PDB entry 3L4G | X-ray diffraction, 3.30 A resolution | chains A and C of the 4 polymer chains in the assembly

# Chain A (and C)
Molecule: Phenylalanyl-tRNA synthetase alpha chain
Organism: Homo sapiens
Notes: EC 6.1.1.20; chain C of this document is another copy of the same molecule, construct and numbering; everything in this record applies to it too
UniProtKB: Q9Y285 (SYFA_HUMAN); residues 1-508 here = UniProt positions 1-508
Chain sequence (508 residues; numbered 1 to 508; the number before each row is that of its first residue):
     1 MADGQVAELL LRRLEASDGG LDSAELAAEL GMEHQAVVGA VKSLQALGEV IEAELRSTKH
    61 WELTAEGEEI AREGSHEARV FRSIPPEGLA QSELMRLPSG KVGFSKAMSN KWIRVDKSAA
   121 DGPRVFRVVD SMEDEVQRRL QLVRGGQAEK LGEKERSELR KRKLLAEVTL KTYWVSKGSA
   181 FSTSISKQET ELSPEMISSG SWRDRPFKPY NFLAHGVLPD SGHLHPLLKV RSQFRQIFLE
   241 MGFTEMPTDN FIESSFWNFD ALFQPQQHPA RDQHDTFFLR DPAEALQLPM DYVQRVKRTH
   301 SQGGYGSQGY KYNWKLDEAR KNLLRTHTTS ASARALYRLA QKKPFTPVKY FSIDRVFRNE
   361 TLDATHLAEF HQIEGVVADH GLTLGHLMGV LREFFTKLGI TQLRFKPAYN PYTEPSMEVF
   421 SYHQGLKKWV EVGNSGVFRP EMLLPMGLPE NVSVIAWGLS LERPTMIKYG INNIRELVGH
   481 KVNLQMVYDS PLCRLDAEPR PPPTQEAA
Unresolved in the structure: 1-182, 501-508 (chain C: fully traced)
Residues lining bound ligands: phenylalanine (PHE): T328, T329, Q372, I373, E374, N410, Y412, T413, N434, S435, G436, F438, A456, W457, G458
UniProt features mapped onto this chain:
  - binding site (L-phenylalanine): T329, Q372 to E374, Y412, F438
  - binding site (Mg(2+)): E414
  - modified residue: A2 (N-acetylalanine), T190 (Phosphothreonine), S193 (Phosphoserine), S301 (Phosphoserine), K311 (N6-acetyllysine)
  - natural variant: F256 (F256L: In RILDBC2; uncertain significance), N410 (N410K: In RILDBC2; uncertain significance)

# How chain A and chain C interact
Residue-residue contacts (6; chain A residue first):
  Q236(A) - Q236(C)  hydrogen bond
  Q236(A) - L239(C)
  L239(A) - Q236(C)
  L239(A) - L239(C)
  L239(A) - E240(C)
  E240(A) - L239(C)
Also at the interface, not in a pair above, chain A (4 interface residues in all): R494
Also at the interface, not in a pair above, chain C (4 interface residues in all): R235

# Overview
The chain A/chain C interface involves 4 residues from each chain; the contacts include 1 hydrogen bond. Its
one hydrogen-bonded contact is Q236(A)-Q236(C). Bound to chain A: phenylalanine. From UniProt: 6
L-phenylalanine-binding residues and Mg2+-binding residue E414(A) on chain A.
Both chains are Phenylalanyl-tRNA synthetase alpha chain (Homo sapiens). Entry 3L4G (Crystal structure of Homo
Sapiens cytoplasmic Phenylalanyl-tRNA synthetase) was determined by X-ray diffraction.
